PDB entry 6K3F | X-ray diffraction, 2.30 A resolution | chains B and E of the 12 polymer chains in the assembly

# Chain B (and E)
Name: Beta-arrestin-2
Organism: Rattus norvegicus
Notes: chain E of this document is another copy of the same molecule, construct and numbering; everything in this record applies to it too
Reference sequence: P29067 (ARRB2_RAT); residues 1-356 here = UniProt positions 1-356
Sequence (377 residues; row label = number of the first residue in the row; numbers below 1 keep their minus sign (Met-20 is residue -20)):
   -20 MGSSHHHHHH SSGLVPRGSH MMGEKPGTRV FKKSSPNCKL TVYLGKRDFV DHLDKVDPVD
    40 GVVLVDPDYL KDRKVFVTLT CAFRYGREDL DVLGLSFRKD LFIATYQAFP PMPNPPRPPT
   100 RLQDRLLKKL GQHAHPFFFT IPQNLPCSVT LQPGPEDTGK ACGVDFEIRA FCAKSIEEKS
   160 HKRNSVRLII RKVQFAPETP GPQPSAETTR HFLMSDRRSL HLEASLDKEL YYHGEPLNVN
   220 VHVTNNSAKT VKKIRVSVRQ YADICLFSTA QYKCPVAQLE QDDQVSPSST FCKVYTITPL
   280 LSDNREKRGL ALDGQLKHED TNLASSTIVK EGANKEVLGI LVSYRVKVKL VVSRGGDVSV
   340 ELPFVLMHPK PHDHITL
Not modelled in the structure: -20 to 7, 347-356
Construct notes: expression tag (-20 to 0)
UniProt features mapped onto this chain:
  - modified residue: Tyr48 (Phosphotyrosine), Pro176 (Hydroxyproline), Pro181 (Hydroxyproline)
  - mutagenesis: Lys11 to Lys12 (Transient ubiquitination; no stable endocytic complexes with AGTR1; impaired in scaffolding-activated ERK1/2), Lys18 (K18R: Promotes agonist-stimulated down-regulation of CHRM2 and CHRM1; no effect on internalization of CHRM2; when associated with R-107, R-108, R-207 and R-296), Val54 (V54A: Inhibits internalization of EDNRA and EDNRB), Lys107 (K107R: Promotes agonist-stimulated down-regulation of CHRM2 and CHRM1; no effect on internalization of CHRM2; when associated with R-18, R-108, R-207 and R-296), Lys108 (K108R: Promotes agonist-stimulated down-regulation of CHRM2 and CHRM1; no effect on internalization of CHRM2; when associated with R-18, R-107, R-207 and R-296), Ser198 (S198P: Greatly reduces interaction with MAPK10), Lys207 (K207R: Promotes agonist-stimulated down-regulation of CHRM2 and CHRM1; no effect on internalization of CHRM2; when associated with R-18, R-107, R-108 and R-296), Lys296 (K296R: Promotes agonist-stimulated down-regulation of CHRM2 and CHRM1; no effect on internalization of CHRM2; when associated with R-18, R-107, R-108 and R-207)

# How chain B and chain E interact
Contacting residue pairs (56):
  Lys25(B) with Leu258(E)
  Asp27(B) with Leu279(E)
  Val29(B) with Thr277(E)
  His31(B) with Asn217(E); Thr275(E), hydrogen bond; Ile276(E)
  Asp33(B) with Val273(E)
  Pro98(B) with Asp261(E)
  Arg100(B) with Lys232(E); Arg234(E); Glu259(E), salt bridge; Asp261(E)
  Phe174(B) with Gly213(E); Glu214(E); Pro215(E); Thr277(E)
  Ala175(B) with Pro215(E)
  Pro176(B) with Lys207(E)
  Glu177(B) with Asp206(E); Lys207(E)
  Asp206(B) with Glu177(E)
  Lys207(B) with Glu177(E), hydrogen bond (side chain-backbone); Pro179(E); Tyr211(E)
  Tyr210(B) with Tyr211(E), hydrophobic
  Tyr211(B) with Lys207(E), hydrogen bond; Tyr210(E); Tyr211(E); His212(E); Glu214(E)
  His212(B) with His212(E), hydrogen bond (backbone-backbone)
  Gly213(B) with Phe174(E); Tyr211(E); His212(E)
  Glu214(B) with Phe174(E); Ala175(E), hydrogen bond (side chain-backbone); Tyr211(E), hydrogen bond; Met346(E)
  Pro215(B) with Val29(E), hydrophobic; Phe174(E)
  Asn217(B) with His31(E)
  Arg234(B) with Arg100(E)
  Leu258(B) with Lys25(E); Asp36(E)
  Glu259(B) with Arg100(E), salt bridge
  Gln260(B) with Phe117(E)
  Asp261(B) with Arg100(E)
  Val273(B) with Asp33(E)
  Thr275(B) with His31(E), hydrogen bond (backbone-side chain)
  Thr277(B) with Val29(E); Phe174(E)
  Leu279(B) with Asp27(E)
  Asp282(B) with Arg8(E)
  Glu298(B) with Ser281(E), hydrogen bond
  Asp299(B) with Asp299(E)
  Met346(B) with Gly213(E)
Interface residues without a listed pair, chain B (41 interface residues in all): Arg8, Leu32, Asp36, Gln173, Pro179, Leu209, Ile276, Ser281
Interface residues without a listed pair, chain E (42 interface residues in all): Gly24, Leu32, Pro98, Pro176, Asp282, Arg284, Glu298

# In short
41 residues of chain B and 42 residues of chain E are in contact; the contacts include 8 hydrogen bonds and 2
salt bridges. Among the polar pairs are Arg100(B)-Glu259(E), His31(B)-Thr275(E) and Lys207(B)-Glu177(E).
Curated annotation (UniProt) lists 9 mutagenesis sites on chain B.
Chain B and chain E are both Beta-arrestin-2 (Rattus norvegicus); the structure, Crystal Structure of
beta-Arrestin 2 in Complex with CXCR7 Phosphopeptide, was determined by X-ray diffraction.
